Entry 6OY6 (X-ray diffraction, 3.10 A resolution); this record covers chains C and D of the 9 polymer chains in the assembly.

== Chain C ==
Molecule: DNA-directed RNA polymerase subunit beta
Source organism: Thermus thermophilus
Notes: EC 2.7.7.6
UniProtKB: Q8RQE9 (RPOB_THET8); residue numbers follow UniProt; this construct covers 1-1119
Sequence (1119 residues; numbered 1 to 1119; the number before each row is that of its first residue):
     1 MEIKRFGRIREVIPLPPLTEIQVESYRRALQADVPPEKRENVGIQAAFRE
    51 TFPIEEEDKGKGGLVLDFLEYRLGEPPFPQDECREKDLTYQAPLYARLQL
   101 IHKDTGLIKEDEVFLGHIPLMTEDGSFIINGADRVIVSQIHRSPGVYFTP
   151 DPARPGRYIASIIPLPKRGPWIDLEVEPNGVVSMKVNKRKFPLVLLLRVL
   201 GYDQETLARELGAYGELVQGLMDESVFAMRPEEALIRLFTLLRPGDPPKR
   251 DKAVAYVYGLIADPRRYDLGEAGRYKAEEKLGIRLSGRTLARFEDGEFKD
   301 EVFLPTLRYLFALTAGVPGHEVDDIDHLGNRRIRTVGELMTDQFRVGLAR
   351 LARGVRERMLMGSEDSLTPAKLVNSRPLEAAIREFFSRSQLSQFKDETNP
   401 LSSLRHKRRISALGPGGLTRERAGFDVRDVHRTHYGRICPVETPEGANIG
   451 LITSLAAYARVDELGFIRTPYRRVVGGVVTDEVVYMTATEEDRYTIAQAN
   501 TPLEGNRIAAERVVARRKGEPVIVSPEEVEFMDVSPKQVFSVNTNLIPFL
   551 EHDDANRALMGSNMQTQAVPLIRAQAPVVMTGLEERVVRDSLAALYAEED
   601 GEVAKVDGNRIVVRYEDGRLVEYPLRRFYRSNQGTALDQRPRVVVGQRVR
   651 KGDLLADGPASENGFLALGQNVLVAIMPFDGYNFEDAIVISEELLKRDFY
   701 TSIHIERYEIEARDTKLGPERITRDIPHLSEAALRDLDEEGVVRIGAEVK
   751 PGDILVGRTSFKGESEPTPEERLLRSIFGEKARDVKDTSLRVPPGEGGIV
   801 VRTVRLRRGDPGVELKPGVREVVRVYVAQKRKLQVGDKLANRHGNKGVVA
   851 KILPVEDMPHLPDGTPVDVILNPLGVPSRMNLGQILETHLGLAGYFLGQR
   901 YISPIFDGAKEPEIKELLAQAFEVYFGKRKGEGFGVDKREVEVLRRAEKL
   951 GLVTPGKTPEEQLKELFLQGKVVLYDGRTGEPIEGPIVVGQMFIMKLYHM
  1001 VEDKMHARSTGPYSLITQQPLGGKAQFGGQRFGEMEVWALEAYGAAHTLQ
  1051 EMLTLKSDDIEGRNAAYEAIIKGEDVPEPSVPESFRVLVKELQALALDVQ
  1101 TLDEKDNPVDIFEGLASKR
Unresolved in the structure: 57-63, 1119
Small-molecule neighbours: GTP (guanosine-5'-triphosphate): Arg557, Ser878, Arg879

== Chain D ==
Molecule: DNA-directed RNA polymerase subunit beta'
Source organism: Thermus thermophilus
Notes: EC 2.7.7.6
UniProtKB: Q8RQE8 (RPOC_THET8); residues 1-1502 here = UniProt positions 1-1502
Sequence (1502 residues; numbered 1 to 1502; the number before each row is that of its first residue):
     1 MKKEVRKVRIALASPEKIRSWSYGEVEKPETINYRTLKPERDGLFDERIF
    51 GPIKDYECACGKYKRQRFEGKVCERCGVEVTKSIVRRYRMGHIELATPAA
   101 HIWFVKDVPSKIGTLLDLSATELEQVLYFSKYIVLDPKGAILNGVPVEKR
   151 QLLTDEEYRELRYGKQETYPLPPGVDALVKDGEEVVKGQELAPGVVSRLD
   201 GVALYRFPRRVRVEYVKKERAGLRLPLAAWVEKEAYKPGEILAELPEPYL
   251 FRAEEEGVVELKELEEGAFLVLRREDEPVATYFLPVGMTPLVVHGEIVEK
   301 GQPLAEAKGLLRMPRQVRAAQVEAEEEGETVYLTLFLEWTEPKDYRVQPH
   351 MNVVVPEGARVEAGDKIVAAIDPEEEVIAEAEGVVHLHEPASILVVKARV
   401 YPFEDDVEVSTGDRVAPGDVLADGGKVKSDVYGRVEVDLVRNVVRVVESY
   451 DIDARMGAEAIQQLLKELDLEALEKELLEEMKHPSRARRAKARKRLEVVR
   501 AFLDSGNRPEWMILEAVPVLPPDLRPMVQVDGGRFATSDLNDLYRRLINR
   551 NNRLKKLLAQGAPEIIIRNEKRMLQEAVDALLDNGRRGAPVTNPGSDRPL
   601 RSLTDILSGKQGRFRQNLLGKRVDYSGRSVIVVGPQLKLHQCGLPKRMAL
   651 ELFKPFLLKKMEEKGIAPNVKAARRMLERQRDIKDEVWDALEEVIHGKVV
   701 LLNRAPTLHRLGIQAFQPVLVEGQSIQLHPLVCEAFNADFDGDQMAVHVP
   751 LSSFAQAEARIQMLSAHNLLSPASGEPLAKPSRDIILGLYYITQVRKEKK
   801 GAGLEFATPEEALAAHERGEVALNAPIKVAGRETSVGRLKYVFANPDEAL
   851 LAVAHGIVDLQDVVTVRYMGKRLETSPGRILFARIVAEAVEDEKVAWELI
   901 QLDVPQEKNSLKDLVYQAFLRLGMEKTARLLDALKYYGFTFSTTSGITIG
   951 IDDAVIPEEKKQYLEEADRKLLQIEQAYEMGFLTDRERYDQILQLWTETT
  1001 EKVTQAVFKNFEENYPFNPLYVMAQSGARGNPQQIRQLCGLRGLMQKPSG
  1051 ETFEVPVRSSFREGLTVLEYFISSHGARKGGADTALRTADSGYLTRKLVD
  1101 VTHEIVVREADCGTTNYISVPLFQPDEVTRSLRLRKRADIEAGLYGRVLA
  1151 REVEVLGVRLEEGRYLSMDDVHLLIKAAEAGEIQEVPVRSPLTCQTRYGV
  1201 CQKCYGYDLSMARPVSIGEAVGIVAAQSIGEPGTQLTMRTFHTGGVAGAA
  1251 DITQGLPRVIELFEARRPKAKAVISEIDGVVRIEETEEKLSVFVESEGFS
  1301 KEYKLPKEARLLVKDGDYVEAGQPLTRGAIDPHQLLEAKGPEAVERYLVE
  1351 EIQKVYRAQGVKLHDKHIEIVVRQMMKYVEVTDPGDSRLLEGQVLEKWDV
  1401 EALNERLIAEGKTPVAWKPLLMGVTKSALSTKSWLSAASFQNTTHVLTEA
  1451 AIAGKKDELIGLKENVILGRLIPAGTGSDFVRFTQVVDQKTLKAIEEARK
  1501 EA
Unresolved in the structure: 1-2, 1238-1253
Ion coordination: Zn2+ site 1: Cys58, Cys60, Cys73, Cys76; Mg2+ site 1: Asp739, Asp741, Asp743 (shared with 1 residue of chain I); Mg2+ site 2: Asp739 (together with GTP); Mg2+ site 3: Lys840 (shared with 1 residue of chain B); Zn2+ site 2: Cys1112, Cys1194, Cys1201, Cys1204
Small-molecule neighbours: GTP (guanosine-5'-triphosphate): Arg704, Pro706, Asn737, Asp739, Asp741, Arg783, Arg1029

== How chain C and chain D interact ==
Contacting residue pairs - 375 pairs, chain C then chain D:
  Phe425(C) with Lys1079(D); Asp1083(D); Leu1086(D), hydrophobic
  Arg428(C) with Arg1078(D), hydrogen bond (backbone-side chain); Leu1086(D)
  Asp429(C) with Pro1048(D); Arg1078(D); Lys1079(D), salt bridge
  Val430(C) with Ser1074(D); His1075(D); Arg1078(D)
  His431(C) with Phe1071(D)
  Arg432(C) with Phe1071(D)
  Tyr435(C) with Val1067(D); Phe1071(D), hydrophobic
  Pro440(C) with Ser1074(D); Arg1078(D), hydrogen bond (backbone-side chain)
  Thr443(C) with Arg1078(D)
  Gly446(C) with Ala1085(D)
  Ile449(C) with Arg1078(D); Ala1082(D), hydrophobic
  Gly450(C) with Arg1078(D)
  Gln498(C) with Val1067(D); Leu1068(D)
  Arg516(C) with Leu1068(D)
  Pro521(C) with Leu1068(D), hydrophobic
  Phe540(C) with Tyr1070(D), hydrophobic
  Leu550(C) with Tyr1070(D)
  Glu551(C) with Gly1064(D); Leu1065(D), hydrogen bond (backbone-backbone)
  His552(C) with Phe1061(D), hydrogen bond (side chain-backbone); Arg1062(D); Glu1063(D); Gly1064(D)
  Asp553(C) with Tyr1070(D), hydrogen bond (backbone-side chain)
  Asp554(C) with Arg1042(D), salt bridge; Phe1061(D)
  Ala555(C) with Tyr1070(D)
  Ala558(C) with Tyr1070(D)
  Ile676(C) with Ile947(D); Thr948(D), hydrogen bond (backbone-side chain)
  Met677(C) with Thr943(D); Ile947(D)
  Pro678(C) with Asp784(D); Ser942(D); Thr943(D); Ile947(D)
  Phe679(C) with Thr943(D)
  Asp680(C) with Pro635(D); Phe939(D); Thr940(D); Thr943(D), hydrogen bond (backbone-side chain)
  Gly681(C) with Val633(D); Pro635(D); Phe939(D)
  Tyr682(C) with Val633(D); Pro635(D)
  Phe684(C) with Val633(D), hydrophobic; Pro730(D); Phe740(D); Ser782(D); Arg783(D); Phe939(D), hydrophobic
  Glu685(C) with Asp739(D); Phe740(D), hydrogen bond (backbone-backbone); Arg783(D), salt bridge; Arg1029(D), salt bridge
  Asp686(C) with Asp739(D)
  Ala687(C) with Val633(D), hydrophobic; Phe740(D), hydrophobic
  Arg713(C) with Asp531(D); Gly532(D); Gly533(D)
  Lys716(C) with Arg35(D); Leu37(D)
  Glu748(C) with Arg681(D), hydrogen bond (backbone-side chain)
  Lys750(C) with Gln680(D), hydrogen bond
  Pro751(C) with Glu678(D); Arg679(D); Gln680(D), hydrogen bond (backbone-backbone)
  Gly752(C) with Glu678(D)
  Asp753(C) with Arg679(D), salt bridge; Arg681(D), salt bridge
  Glu764(C) with Lys54(D); Glu57(D); Lys64(D), salt bridge
  Ser765(C) with Lys54(D)
  Thr768(C) with Arg65(D)
  Pro769(C) with Arg65(D)
  Gln834(C) with Gln724(D)
  Val835(C) with Val632(D), hydrophobic; Ser725(D), hydrogen bond (backbone-side chain)
  Gly836(C) with Val630(D); Ser725(D)
  Lys838(C) with Asp741(D)
  Gly847(C) with Phe740(D)
  Val848(C) with Val630(D), hydrophobic; Ile631(D); Val632(D), hydrophobic; Phe740(D), hydrogen bond (backbone-backbone)
  Val849(C) with Val632(D)
  Ala850(C) with Val632(D), hydrophobic; Val633(D), hydrophobic
  Asn872(C) with Asp784(D), hydrogen bond
  Pro873(C) with Ile947(D); Ile949(D)
  Leu874(C) with Arg783(D); Asp784(D); Met1023(D), hydrophobic; Ala1028(D); Arg1029(D)
  Val876(C) with Ile949(D), hydrophobic
  Pro877(C) with Ile949(D); Met1023(D), hydrophobic
  Ser878(C) with Arg1029(D), hydrogen bond; Gln1034(D)
  Arg879(C) with Arg1029(D)
  Met880(C) with Gln1034(D); Gln1037(D); Phe1061(D), hydrophobic
  Leu882(C) with Leu1038(D), hydrophobic
  Ile885(C) with Ile949(D); Gly950(D); Ile951(D)
  Leu886(C) with Ile951(D), hydrophobic
  His889(C) with Gly950(D); Ile951(D), hydrogen bond (side chain-backbone)
  Phe906(C) with Leu1065(D); Thr1066(D); Val1067(D); Tyr1070(D), hydrophobic
  Glu911(C) with Ile951(D); Asp952(D); Arg1062(D), salt bridge
  Lys915(C) with Asp952(D), salt bridge
  Arg945(C) with Gly856(D); Asp859(D), salt bridge
  Arg946(C) with Tyr791(D), hydrogen bond; Arg796(D); Asp859(D), salt bridge; Gln861(D)
  Lys949(C) with Arg796(D); Glu798(D), salt bridge
  Leu950(C) with Tyr1015(D); Phe1017(D), hydrophobic
  Leu968(C) with Asp952(D)
  Gln969(C) with Asp952(D)
  Lys971(C) with Thr948(D); Asp953(D), salt bridge
  Ile983(C) with Thr943(D); Thr944(D); Gly946(D)
  Glu984(C) with Tyr791(D), hydrogen bond; Thr944(D), hydrogen bond (backbone-backbone)
  Gly985(C) with Gly946(D)
  Pro986(C) with Thr948(D)
  Ile987(C) with Gly946(D)
  Val988(C) with Thr948(D), hydrogen bond (backbone-side chain); Ile949(D); Gly950(D)
  Val1001(C) with Ser629(D); Val630(D), hydrophobic; Gln724(D); Ser725(D)
  Lys1004(C) with Arg628(D); Gln744(D)
  Met1005(C) with Arg628(D); Ser629(D); Arg647(D); Met648(D), hydrophobic; Gln724(D)
  His1006(C) with Gly627(D); Arg628(D), hydrogen bond (backbone-backbone)
  Ala1007(C) with Ser626(D); Gly627(D); Met648(D); Glu651(D)
  Arg1008(C) with Asp624(D), salt bridge; Tyr625(D), hydrogen bond (backbone-backbone); Ser626(D), hydrogen bond (backbone-backbone); Glu651(D); Leu652(D)
  Ser1009(C) with Asp624(D); Tyr625(D), hydrogen bond (backbone-backbone); Glu651(D), hydrogen bond; Lys654(D)
  Thr1010(C) with Asp624(D)
  Tyr1013(C) with Asp624(D), hydrogen bond
  Leu1015(C) with Arg87(D), hydrogen bond (backbone-side chain); Val528(D), hydrophobic
  Ile1016(C) with Arg87(D), hydrogen bond (backbone-side chain); Leu524(D); Pro526(D); Arg613(D)
  Thr1017(C) with Arg613(D); Asn617(D)
  Gln1018(C) with Arg87(D)
  Gln1019(C) with Asn617(D), hydrogen bond (side chain-backbone); Lys621(D); Arg622(D)
  Pro1020(C) with Arg622(D); Asp624(D)
  Leu1021(C) with Arg622(D)
  Gly1022(C) with Arg622(D)
  Phe1027(C) with Glu651(D)
  Gly1029(C) with Arg622(D), hydrogen bond (backbone-side chain); Val623(D); Ser626(D)
  Gln1030(C) with Arg622(D); Val623(D), hydrogen bond (backbone-backbone); Ser626(D), hydrogen bond (backbone-side chain); Gly627(D); Arg628(D), hydrogen bond
  Arg1031(C) with Arg615(D); Gln616(D), hydrogen bond (side chain-backbone); Gly620(D); Lys621(D); Arg622(D)
  Phe1032(C) with Gly620(D); Lys621(D), hydrogen bond (backbone-backbone); Ile713(D), hydrophobic; His748(D)
  Glu1034(C) with Arg615(D), salt bridge; Leu619(D); Arg1096(D), salt bridge
  Met1035(C) with Thr707(D)
  Glu1036(C) with Asn703(D); Thr707(D), hydrogen bond
  Val1037(C) with Leu619(D)
  Trp1038(C) with Arg1096(D); Val1099(D); Ile1223(D); Gln1227(D), hydrogen bond (backbone-side chain)
  Ala1039(C) with Thr707(D); Ile713(D), hydrophobic; Gln1227(D)
  Leu1040(C) with Met763(D), hydrophobic
  Glu1041(C) with Ala1220(D); Ile1223(D); Leu1462(D); Val1466(D); Ile1472(D)
  Ala1042(C) with Arg710(D), hydrogen bond (backbone-side chain); Ile1223(D), hydrophobic; Val1224(D), hydrophobic; Gln1227(D)
  Tyr1043(C) with Arg710(D), hydrogen bond (side chain-backbone); Leu711(D); Ile713(D), hydrogen bond (side chain-backbone); Gln714(D); Gln762(D), hydrogen bond (backbone-side chain); Met763(D), hydrophobic; Asn768(D)
  Gly1044(C) with Glu758(D); Gln762(D); Gly1475(D); Thr1476(D), hydrogen bond (backbone-backbone)
  Ala1045(C) with Glu758(D); Gln762(D); Met763(D), hydrophobic
  Ala1046(C) with Glu758(D), hydrogen bond (backbone-side chain); Leu1471(D), hydrophobic; Ile1472(D), hydrophobic; Ala1474(D); Thr1476(D), hydrogen bond (backbone-side chain); Gly1477(D)
  His1047(C) with Phe754(D); Glu758(D), hydrogen bond (backbone-side chain); Leu1471(D); Thr1476(D)
  Thr1048(C) with Ala755(D), hydrogen bond (side chain-backbone); Glu758(D), hydrogen bond (backbone-side chain)
  Leu1049(C) with Ile1472(D), hydrophobic
  Gln1050(C) with Gly1469(D), hydrogen bond (side chain-backbone); Arg1470(D); Leu1471(D)
  Glu1051(C) with Pro750(D); Leu751(D), hydrogen bond (side chain-backbone); Ser752(D), hydrogen bond (side chain-backbone); Ala755(D)
  Met1052(C) with Val623(D)
  Leu1053(C) with Lys621(D); Val1466(D)
  Thr1054(C) with Gly1469(D)
  Lys1056(C) with Val623(D); Asp624(D), hydrogen bond (backbone-backbone); Tyr625(D); Val749(D), hydrogen bond (side chain-backbone); Pro750(D)
  Ser1057(C) with Lys621(D); Arg622(D), hydrogen bond (side chain-backbone)
  Asp1058(C) with Lys621(D)
  Tyr1067(C) with Pro655(D), hydrophobic; Leu658(D); Arg674(D), hydrogen bond
  Ile1070(C) with Tyr625(D); Pro655(D), hydrophobic; Phe656(D); Lys659(D)
  Ile1071(C) with Pro655(D); Lys659(D); Val670(D)
  Asp1075(C) with Ser752(D); Ser753(D)
  Val1076(C) with Ser752(D)
  Pro1082(C) with Leu1468(D)
  Glu1083(C) with Arg87(D), salt bridge; Tyr88(D), hydrogen bond
  Ser1084(C) with Leu618(D)
  Arg1086(C) with Tyr88(D)
  Val1087(C) with Arg87(D); Leu524(D), hydrophobic; Arg613(D)
  Leu1088(C) with Leu607(D), hydrophobic
  Lys1090(C) with Tyr88(D), hydrogen bond (side chain-backbone); Met90(D); Leu520(D); Leu524(D)
  Glu1091(C) with Leu520(D); Ile606(D); Arg613(D), salt bridge
  Leu1092(C) with Leu607(D), hydrophobic; Leu1447(D), hydrophobic
  Gln1093(C) with Trp21(D); Met90(D); Pro518(D)
  Ala1094(C) with Met90(D); Leu520(D), hydrophobic; Leu582(D); Leu603(D)
  Leu1095(C) with His101(D), hydrogen bond (backbone-side chain); Trp103(D), hydrophobic; Leu582(D); Leu603(D), hydrophobic; Leu607(D), hydrophobic
  Ala1096(C) with Ala13(D), hydrogen bond (backbone-backbone); Leu514(D), hydrophobic
  Leu1097(C) with Ala11(D); Trp21(D); Trp103(D), hydrophobic; Ala1451(D), hydrophobic
  Asp1098(C) with Arg9(D), salt bridge; Ile10(D); Ala11(D), hydrogen bond (backbone-backbone); Lys17(D), salt bridge; Trp21(D)
  Val1099(C) with Arg9(D); Ile10(D), hydrophobic
  Gln1100(C) with Val8(D); Arg9(D), hydrogen bond (backbone-backbone)
  Thr1101(C) with Lys7(D)
  Leu1102(C) with Val5(D); Arg6(D), hydrogen bond (backbone-backbone); Lys7(D), hydrogen bond (backbone-backbone); Arg9(D)
  Asp1103(C) with Lys3(D), salt bridge; Glu4(D)
  Glu1104(C) with Arg6(D)
  Asp1106(C) with Lys7(D), salt bridge; Lys1456(D), salt bridge
  Asn1107(C) with Lys3(D)
  Val1109(C) with Lys3(D); Val5(D), hydrophobic
  Phe1112(C) with Tyr88(D), hydrophobic
  Leu1115(C) with Tyr23(D); Ile84(D), hydrophobic; Val85(D), hydrophobic; Arg89(D), hydrogen bond (backbone-side chain)
  Ala1116(C) with Tyr23(D); Tyr88(D), hydrophobic
  Ser1117(C) with Tyr23(D)
  Lys1118(C) with Arg19(D); Ser20(D); Ser22(D), hydrogen bond (side chain-backbone); Tyr23(D)
Other interface residues (no listed pair), chain C (186 interface residues in all): His434, Cys439, Val441, Ala447, Thr453, Val514, Ala515, Glu520, Pro536, Val539, Asn556, Asn683, Asp736, Lys846, Gly951, Arg978, Glu1002, Gly1011, Gly1033, Leu1055, Lys1072, Gly1073, Phe1085, Lys1105, Ile1111
Other interface residues (no listed pair), chain D (202 interface residues in all): Leu12, Ile18, Lys82, Pro521, Asp523, Gln529, Tyr544, Thr604, Phe614, Gln636, Pro645, Leu701, Ala705, Leu708, Cys733, Gly742, Ala746, Leu787, Ser945, Leu1020, Gly1030, Lys1047, Phe1053, Val1055, Ala1077, Gly1081, Thr1095, Ile1467

== In short ==
The interface between chain C and chain D involves 186 residues on one side and 202 on the other, with 64
hydrogen bonds and 23 salt bridges. Among the polar pairs are Asp429(C)-Lys1079(D), Asp554(C)-Arg1042(D) and
Glu685(C)-Arg783(D). GTP is bound between chain C and chain D.
Chain C is DNA-directed RNA polymerase subunit beta and chain D is DNA-directed RNA polymerase subunit beta',
both from Thermus thermophilus; the structure, X-ray crystal structure of a bacterial reiterative
transcription complex of pyrG promoter at 5 min, was determined by X-ray diffraction together with 6OVR, 6OVY,
6OW3, 6OY5, 6OY7, 6P70 and 6P71 from the same study.
